6ROZ - chains A and B; structure by X-ray diffraction, 2.89 A resolution.

Chain A:
Protein: Tyrosine-protein phosphatase non-receptor type 11
From: Homo sapiens
Notes: EC 3.1.3.48
UniProtKB: Q06124 (PTN11_HUMAN), isoform Q06124-3; numbering as in UniProt (aligned over 3-104)
Chain sequence (104 residues; each row starts with the number of its first residue):
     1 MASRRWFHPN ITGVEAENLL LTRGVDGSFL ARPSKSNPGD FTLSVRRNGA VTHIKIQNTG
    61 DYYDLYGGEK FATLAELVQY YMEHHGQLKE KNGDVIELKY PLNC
Unresolved in the structure: 1-2
Differences from the reference sequence: initiating methionine (1); expression tag (2)
Swiss-Prot annotation at these positions:
  - modified residue (Phosphotyrosine): Tyr-62, Tyr-66
  - natural variant: Thr-42 (T42A: In NS1), Asn-58 (N58K: In NS1), Thr-59 (T59A: In NS1), Gly-60 (G60A: In NS1; G60V: In myelodysplastic syndrome), Asp-61 (D61G: In NS1; D61N: In NS1; D61V: In JMML; D61Y: In JMML), Tyr-62 (Y62D: In NS1), Tyr-63 (Y63C: In NS1), Glu-69 (E69K: In JMML; E69Q: In NS1), Phe-71 (F71K: In acute myeloid leukemia; F71L: In NS1), Ala-72 (A72G: In NS1; A72S: In NS1; A72T: In JMML; A72V: In JMML), Thr-73 (T73I: In NS1), Glu-76 (E76A: In JMML; E76D: In NS1; E76G: In JMML; E76K: In JMML; E76V: In JMML), 1 further natural variant entry in UniProt
From the paper describing this entry:
  - mutagenesis - R32A: abolished catalytic activity with immune receptor tyrosine-based switch motif (ITSM) (chain B)

Chain B:
Protein: immune receptor tyrosine-based switch motif (ITSM)
Chain sequence (11 residues; row label = number of the first residue in the row):
     1 EQTEYATIVF P
Unresolved in the structure: 1
Modified / non-standard residues: Tyr-5 (O-phosphotyrosine; PTR)

Interface between chain A and chain B:
Contacting residue pairs - 25 pairs, chain A then chain B:
  Glu-17(A) with Thr-3(B), hydrogen bond
  Arg-32(A) with Gln-2(B); Tyr-5(B)
  Ser-34(A) with Tyr-5(B)
  Lys-35(A) with Tyr-5(B)
  Ser-36(A) with Gln-2(B), hydrogen bond; Tyr-5(B)
  Thr-42(A) with Tyr-5(B)
  Thr-52(A) with Ala-6(B)
  His-53(A) with Glu-4(B); Tyr-5(B); Ala-6(B), hydrogen bond (backbone-backbone)
  Ile-54(A) with Ile-8(B), hydrophobic
  Lys-55(A) with Tyr-5(B)
  Leu-65(A) with Phe-10(B), hydrophobic
  Gly-67(A) with Phe-10(B)
  Gly-68(A) with Phe-10(B)
  Tyr-81(A) with Phe-10(B)
  Lys-89(A) with Ile-8(B); Val-9(B), hydrogen bond (backbone-backbone)
  Glu-90(A) with Thr-7(B); Val-9(B)
  Lys-91(A) with Thr-7(B), hydrogen bond (backbone-backbone); Val-9(B)
  Ile-96(A) with Ile-8(B), hydrophobic
Also at the interface, not in a pair above, chain A (21 interface residues in all): Tyr-66, Gln-87, Leu-88
Interface features reported in the paper:
  - interface residues, chain A: Arg-32(A), Ser-34(A), Ser-36(A), Thr-42(A), Ile-54(A), Leu-65(A), Leu-88(A)

Overview:
The interface between chain A and chain B involves 21 residues on one side and 9 on the other, with 5 hydrogen
bonds. Among the polar pairs are Glu-17(A)/Thr-3(B), Ser-36(A)/Gln-2(B) and His-53(A)/Ala-6(B). From the
paper: R32A of chain A abolishes catalytic activity with immune receptor tyrosine-based switch motif (ITSM)
(chain B); interface residues Arg-32(A), Ser-34(A) and Ser-36(A) among others.
Chain A is Tyrosine-protein phosphatase non-receptor type 11 (Homo sapiens) and chain B is immune receptor
tyrosine-based switch motif (ITSM); the structure, Structure of the N-SH2 domain of the human tyrosine-protein
phosphatase non-receptor type 11 in complex with ..., was determined by X-ray diffraction, deposited together
with 6ROY.
